PDB entry 1MRH | X-ray diffraction, 2.00 A resolution | chain A

[Chain A]
Name: Alpha-momorcharin
Organism: Momordica charantia
UniProtKB: P16094 (RIP1_MOMCH); residues 1-263 here correspond to UniProt positions 24-286 (UniProt number = residue number + 23)
Amino-acid sequence (263 residues; numbered 1 to 263; the number before each row is that of its first residue):
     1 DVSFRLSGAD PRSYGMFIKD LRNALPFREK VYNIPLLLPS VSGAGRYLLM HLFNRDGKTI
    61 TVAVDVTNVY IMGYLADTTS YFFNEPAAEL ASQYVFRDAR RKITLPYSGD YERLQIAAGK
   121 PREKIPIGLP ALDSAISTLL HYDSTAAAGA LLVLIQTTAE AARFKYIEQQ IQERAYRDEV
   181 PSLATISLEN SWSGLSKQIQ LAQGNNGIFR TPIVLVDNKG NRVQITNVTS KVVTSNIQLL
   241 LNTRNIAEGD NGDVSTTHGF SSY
Disordered / not traced: 247-263
Sequence notes: conflict Arg-55 (Tyr78 in P16094), Asp-110 (Asn133 in P16094)
Residues lining bound ligands: FMC ((1S)-1-(7-amino-1H-pyrazolo[4,3-d]pyrimidin-3-yl)-1,4-anhydro-D-ribitol): Val-69, Tyr-70, Ile-71, Phe-83, Gly-109, Asp-110, Tyr-111, Ile-155, Ala-159, Glu-160, Arg-163, Glu-189, Asn-190, Trp-192
Swiss-Prot annotation at these positions:
  - active site: Glu-160
  - glycosylation: Asn-227 (N-linked (GlcNAc...) asparagine)

[In short]
Ligands of chain A: compound FMC. Curated annotation (UniProt) lists active-site residue Glu-160.
Chain A is Alpha-momorcharin (Momordica charantia); the structure, Studies on crystal structures active center
geometry and depurine mechanism of two ribosome-inactivating proteins, was determined by X-ray diffraction
together with 1MRG, 1MRI, 1MRJ and 1MRK from the same study.
